1SQ0 - chains A and B; structure by X-ray diffraction, 2.60 A resolution.

== Chain A ==
Name: Von Willebrand factor (vWF) [Contains: Von Willebrand antigen II]
Organism: Homo sapiens
Notes: fragment: a1
UniProt: P04275 (VWF_HUMAN); residues 496-709 here correspond to UniProt positions 1259-1472 (UniProt number = residue number + 763)
Sequence (214 residues; row label = number of the first residue in the row):
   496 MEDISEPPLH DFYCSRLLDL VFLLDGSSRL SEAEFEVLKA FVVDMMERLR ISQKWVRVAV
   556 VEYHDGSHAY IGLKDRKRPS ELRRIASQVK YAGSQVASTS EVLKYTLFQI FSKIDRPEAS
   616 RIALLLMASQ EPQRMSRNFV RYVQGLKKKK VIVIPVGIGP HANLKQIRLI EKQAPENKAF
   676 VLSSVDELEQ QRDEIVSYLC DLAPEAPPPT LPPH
Not modelled in the structure: 496-505, 704-709
Disulfides: Cys-509/Cys-695
Sequence notes: engineered mutation Met-496 (Val1259 in P04275)

== Chain B ==
Name: Platelet glycoprotein Ib alpha chain (Glycoprotein Ibalpha) (GP-Ib alpha) (GPIbA) (GPIb-alpha) (CD42B-alpha) (CD42B) [Contains: Glycocalicin]
Organism: Homo sapiens
Notes: fragment: Glycoprotein Ib-(alpha); engineered mutation(s): N21D, N159D
UniProt: P07359 (GP1BA_HUMAN); residues 1-288 here correspond to UniProt positions 17-304 (UniProt number = residue number + 16)
Sequence (288 residues; each row starts with the number of its first residue):
     1 HPICEVSKVA SHLEVNCDKR DLTALPPDLP KDTTILHLSE NLLYTFSLAT LMPYTRLTQL
    61 NLDRCELTKL QVDGTLPVLG TLDLSHNQLQ SLPLLGQTLP ALTVLDVSFN RLTSLPLGAL
   121 RGLGELQELY LKGNELKTLP PGLLTPTPKL EKLSLANNDL TELPAGLLNG LENLDTLLLQ
   181 ENSLYTIPKG FFGSHLLPFA FLHGNPWLCN CEILYFRRWL QDNAENVYVW KQGVDVKAMT
   241 SNVASVQCDN SDKFPVYKYP GKGCPTLGDE GDTDLYDYYP EEDTEGDK
Not modelled in the structure: 266-288
Disulfides: Cys-4/Cys-17, Cys-209/Cys-248, Cys-211/Cys-264

== How chain A and chain B interact ==
Pairs across the interface - 42 pairs, chain A then chain B:
  Leu-512(A) / Val-9(B)  hydrophobic
  Lys-549(A) / Glu-5(B)  salt bridge
  Lys-549(A) / Val-9(B)
  Trp-550(A) / Lys-8(B)
  Trp-550(A) / Val-9(B)  hydrophobic
  Gly-561(A) / Met-239(B)
  Gly-561(A) / Thr-240(B)
  Ser-562(A) / Lys-237(B)
  Ser-562(A) / Ala-238(B)
  Ser-562(A) / Met-239(B)  hydrogen bond (backbone-backbone)
  His-563(A) / Val-236(B)
  His-563(A) / Ala-238(B)
  Ala-564(A) / Asp-235(B)
  Ala-564(A) / Val-236(B)
  Ala-564(A) / Lys-237(B)  hydrogen bond (backbone-backbone)
  Tyr-565(A) / Asp-235(B)
  Tyr-565(A) / Val-236(B)  hydrophobic
  Arg-571(A) / Asn-16(B)
  Arg-571(A) / Asp-18(B)  salt bridge
  Arg-571(A) / His-37(B)  hydrogen bond
  Arg-571(A) / Ser-39(B)  hydrogen bond
  Arg-571(A) / Asn-61(B)
  Lys-572(A) / Asp-235(B)  salt bridge
  Ile-580(A) / Asp-235(B)
  Glu-596(A) / Tyr-228(B)  hydrogen bond
  Lys-599(A) / Pro-198(B)  hydrogen bond (side chain-backbone)
  Lys-599(A) / Phe-199(B)
  Lys-599(A) / Glu-225(B)
  Lys-599(A) / Asn-226(B)  hydrogen bond
  Lys-599(A) / Tyr-228(B)  hydrogen bond
  Tyr-600(A) / Met-239(B)  hydrophobic
  Phe-603(A) / Lys-152(B)  hydrogen bond (backbone-side chain)
  Phe-603(A) / Asp-175(B)
  Phe-603(A) / Pro-198(B)  hydrophobic
  Phe-603(A) / Phe-199(B)  hydrophobic
  Gln-604(A) / Lys-152(B)
  Gln-604(A) / Thr-176(B)  hydrogen bond
  Gln-604(A) / Phe-199(B)
  Gln-604(A) / Met-239(B)
  Arg-611(A) / Val-9(B)
  Glu-613(A) / Ala-10(B)
  Arg-632(A) / Glu-225(B)  salt bridge
Interface residues without a listed pair, chain A (23 interface residues in all): Asp-560, Arg-579, Ser-607, Asp-610
Interface residues without a listed pair, chain B (27 interface residues in all): Ser-7, His-12, Glu-14, Ser-241

== In short ==
23 residues of chain A face 27 of chain B across their interface, with 10 hydrogen bonds and 4 salt bridges.
Polar pairs include Lys-549(A)/Glu-5(B), Arg-571(A)/Asp-18(B) and Lys-572(A)/Asp-235(B).
Chain A is Von Willebrand factor (vWF) [Contains: Von Willebrand antigen II] and chain B is Platelet
glycoprotein Ib alpha chain (Glycoprotein Ibalpha) (GP-Ib alpha) (GPIbA) (GPIb-alpha) (CD42B-alpha) (CD42B)
[Contains: Glycocalicin], both from Homo sapiens; the structure, Crystal Structure of the Complex of the
Wild-type Von Willebrand Factor A1 domain and Glycoprotein Ib ..., was determined by X-ray diffraction.
